Entry 2NQO (X-ray diffraction, 1.90 A resolution); this record covers chains A and B of the 4 polymer chains in the assembly.

== Chain A ==
Molecule: Gamma-glutamyltranspeptidase
Organism: Helicobacter pylori
Notes: EC 2.3.2.2; engineered mutation(s): Engineered N-terminal histidine tag
Reference sequence: O25743 (O25743_HELPY); residues 27-379 here = UniProt positions 27-379
Chain sequence (376 residues; each row starts with the number of its first residue):
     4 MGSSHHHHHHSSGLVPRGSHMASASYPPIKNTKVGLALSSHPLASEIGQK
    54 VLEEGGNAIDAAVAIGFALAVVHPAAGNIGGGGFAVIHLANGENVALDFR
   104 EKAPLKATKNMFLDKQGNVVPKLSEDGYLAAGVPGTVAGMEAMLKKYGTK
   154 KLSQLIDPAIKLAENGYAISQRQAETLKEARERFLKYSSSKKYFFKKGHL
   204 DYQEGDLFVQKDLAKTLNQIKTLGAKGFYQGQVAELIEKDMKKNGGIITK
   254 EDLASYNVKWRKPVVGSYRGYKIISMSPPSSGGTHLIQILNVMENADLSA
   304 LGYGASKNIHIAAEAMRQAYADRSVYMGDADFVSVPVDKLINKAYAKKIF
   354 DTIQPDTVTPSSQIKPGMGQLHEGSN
Unresolved in the structure: 4-28, 376-379
Construct notes: cloning artifact (4-26)

== Chain B ==
Molecule: Gamma-glutamyltranspeptidase
Organism: Helicobacter pylori
Notes: EC 2.3.2.2
Reference sequence: O25743 (O25743_HELPY); residue numbers follow UniProt; this construct covers 380-567
Chain sequence (188 residues; row label = number of the first residue in the row):
   380 TTHYSVADRWGNAVSVTYTINASYGSAASIDGAGFLLNNEMDDFSIKPGN
   430 PNLYGLVGGDANAIEANKRPLSSMSPTIVLKNNKVFLVVGSPGGSRIITT
   480 VLQVISNVIDYNMNISEAVSAPRFHMQWLPDELRIEKFGMPADVKDNLTK
   530 MGYQIVTKPVMGDVNAIQVLPKTKGSVFYGSTDPRKEF
Unresolved in the structure: 566-567

== How chain A and chain B interact ==
Contacting residue pairs (332):
  Tyr29(A) with Ser495(B), hydrogen bond (backbone-side chain)
  Pro31(A) with Ile494(B), hydrophobic; Ser495(B); Gly559(B)
  Ile32(A) with Phe557(B); Tyr558(B); Gly559(B), hydrogen bond (backbone-backbone)
  Lys33(A) with Phe557(B)
  Asn34(A) with Val556(B); Phe557(B), hydrogen bond (backbone-backbone)
  Thr35(A) with Ser555(B); Val556(B)
  Lys36(A) with Arg388(B)
  Val37(A) with Ala386(B); Asp387(B); Arg388(B)
  Gly38(A) with Ala386(B); Phe557(B)
  Leu39(A) with Ser384(B); Val385(B); Ala386(B), hydrogen bond (backbone-backbone); Ile546(B); Phe557(B); Tyr558(B); Gly559(B)
  Ala40(A) with Ser384(B)
  Leu41(A) with Tyr383(B); Ser384(B), hydrogen bond (backbone-backbone); Asn544(B); Ala545(B); Gly559(B); Ser560(B)
  Ser42(A) with Tyr383(B); Asn544(B)
  Ser43(A) with Thr381(B); Asp542(B), hydrogen bond; Asn544(B), hydrogen bond
  Leu55(A) with Arg388(B)
  Gly58(A) with Trp389(B)
  Gly59(A) with Trp389(B)
  Asn60(A) with Asp387(B); Trp389(B); Asn391(B)
  Ala61(A) with Val385(B); Asp387(B), hydrogen bond (backbone-side chain); Asn391(B); Val393(B), hydrophobic
  Ile62(A) with Val393(B), hydrophobic
  Ala64(A) with Val385(B), hydrophobic
  Ala65(A) with Tyr383(B), hydrogen bond (backbone-side chain); Val393(B), hydrophobic
  Ile68(A) with Tyr383(B), hydrophobic
  Gly69(A) with Tyr383(B); Tyr397(B), hydrogen bond (backbone-side chain)
  Leu72(A) with Tyr383(B), hydrophobic; Tyr397(B)
  Ala73(A) with Tyr397(B)
  His76(A) with Thr381(B); Lys565(B)
  Pro77(A) with Ile399(B); Tyr403(B); Leu415(B)
  Ala78(A) with Ile399(B); Ala401(B); Ser402(B); Tyr403(B), hydrogen bond (backbone-backbone)
  Ala79(A) with Thr380(B); Thr381(B); Thr398(B); Ile399(B)
  Gly80(A) with Tyr397(B)
  Asn81(A) with Tyr397(B), hydrogen bond (backbone-side chain); Thr398(B), hydrogen bond (side chain-backbone); Ile399(B)
  Ile82(A) with Phe414(B), hydrophobic
  Gly83(A) with Ile399(B); Phe414(B); Leu415(B); Asn417(B), hydrogen bond (backbone-side chain)
  Gly84(A) with Thr398(B); Ile399(B); Asn417(B)
  Gly85(A) with Tyr397(B); Thr398(B), hydrogen bond (backbone-backbone)
  Gly86(A) with Thr396(B); Tyr397(B)
  Phe87(A) with Ser394(B); Val395(B); Thr396(B), hydrogen bond (backbone-backbone); Ser451(B); Met453(B), hydrophobic; Pro455(B), hydrophobic
  Ala88(A) with Ser394(B); Val395(B), hydrophobic
  Val89(A) with Ala392(B); Val393(B); Ser394(B), hydrogen bond (backbone-backbone); Pro455(B); Ile457(B)
  Ile90(A) with Ala392(B); Val393(B), hydrophobic; Ile457(B)
  His91(A) with Gly390(B); Asn391(B); Ala392(B), hydrogen bond (backbone-backbone); Ile457(B); Leu459(B); Asn462(B); Val464(B)
  Leu92(A) with Asn391(B)
  Ala93(A) with Trp389(B); Asn391(B), hydrogen bond (backbone-side chain)
  Asn97(A) with Leu459(B)
  Asp101(A) with Arg448(B), salt bridge
  Phe102(A) with Tyr397(B), hydrophobic
  Arg103(A) with Glu419(B), salt bridge; Asp422(B), salt bridge; Arg448(B), hydrogen bond (backbone-side chain); Pro449(B), hydrogen bond (side chain-backbone); Leu450(B), hydrogen bond (side chain-backbone); Ser451(B); Met453(B)
  Glu104(A) with Asn417(B), hydrogen bond; Glu419(B); Arg448(B); Pro449(B)
  Lys105(A) with Asn446(B); Lys447(B); Arg448(B)
  Ala106(A) with Phe423(B), hydrophobic; Glu444(B); Asn446(B), hydrogen bond (backbone-backbone); Lys447(B), hydrogen bond (backbone-backbone)
  Pro107(A) with Ala445(B); Asn446(B)
  Leu108(A) with Ala445(B); Asn446(B)
  Ala110(A) with Ala445(B)
  Thr111(A) with Ile443(B)
  Lys112(A) with Ile443(B)
  Met114(A) with Met420(B), hydrophobic; Ile443(B), hydrophobic
  Phe115(A) with Met420(B), hydrophobic; Ile425(B), hydrophobic; Ile443(B), hydrophobic
  Leu116(A) with Ile425(B)
  Gly120(A) with Lys426(B), hydrogen bond (backbone-side chain)
  Asn121(A) with Lys426(B)
  Val122(A) with Ile425(B), hydrophobic; Lys426(B); Asn429(B)
  Ser127(A) with Asn418(B); Asp421(B), hydrogen bond; Ile425(B)
  Glu128(A) with Gly404(B); Ser405(B); Asn418(B), hydrogen bond (backbone-side chain); Asp421(B); Leu432(B)
  Asp129(A) with Ser405(B)
  Gly130(A) with Ser405(B), hydrogen bond (backbone-backbone)
  Tyr131(A) with Ala407(B), hydrophobic; Ser408(B), hydrogen bond (side chain-backbone); Leu416(B), hydrophobic
  Ala133(A) with Asn417(B); Asn418(B); Glu419(B), hydrogen bond (backbone-backbone); Met420(B), hydrogen bond (backbone-backbone)
  Ala134(A) with Asn417(B); Met420(B)
  Gly135(A) with Asn417(B), hydrogen bond (backbone-side chain)
  Pro137(A) with Asn417(B)
  Thr139(A) with Tyr397(B)
  Met143(A) with Tyr383(B)
  Arg175(A) with Lys565(B)
  Thr179(A) with Tyr403(B), hydrogen bond
  Leu180(A) with Tyr403(B)
  Ala183(A) with Tyr403(B), hydrophobic
  Arg186(A) with Ser402(B), hydrogen bond (side chain-backbone); Gly404(B), hydrogen bond (side chain-backbone); Ser405(B); Ala406(B)
  Phe187(A) with Tyr403(B), hydrophobic; Ala406(B); Leu415(B), hydrophobic
  Tyr190(A) with Ser405(B); Ala406(B); Ala407(B), hydrophobic
  Ser192(A) with Ser408(B), hydrogen bond (side chain-backbone); Asp410(B)
  Ser193(A) with Ala406(B), hydrogen bond (side chain-backbone); Ala407(B); Ser408(B), hydrogen bond; Leu415(B)
  Lys195(A) with Asp410(B), salt bridge
  Tyr196(A) with Ser408(B); Ile409(B); Asp410(B); Gly411(B), hydrogen bond (side chain-backbone); Ala412(B); Gly413(B), hydrogen bond (side chain-backbone)
  Phe197(A) with Ser408(B); Leu415(B), hydrophobic
  Asp215(A) with Gly411(B); Ala412(B); Gly413(B)
  Leu216(A) with Ala412(B); Gly413(B); Phe414(B), hydrophobic
  Thr219(A) with Ala412(B), hydrogen bond (side chain-backbone)
  Phe231(A) with Phe414(B), hydrophobic
  Leu239(A) with Ile409(B); Asp410(B); Gly411(B); Ala412(B)
  Ile240(A) with Ile409(B), hydrophobic
  Asp243(A) with Ser408(B); Ile409(B); Asp410(B), hydrogen bond (side chain-backbone)
  Met244(A) with Leu416(B), hydrophobic
  Tyr259(A) with Arg448(B), hydrogen bond
  Asn260(A) with Arg448(B), hydrogen bond (backbone-side chain)
  Lys262(A) with Arg448(B)
  Arg264(A) with Arg448(B)
  Tyr271(A) with Ile488(B), hydrophobic; Asp489(B), hydrogen bond
  Arg272(A) with Asp489(B), salt bridge
  Gly273(A) with Lys460(B)
  Tyr274(A) with Val458(B), hydrophobic; Leu459(B); Lys460(B); Phe465(B), hydrophobic; Ile488(B), hydrophobic
  Lys275(A) with Ile457(B); Val458(B); Leu459(B), hydrogen bond (backbone-backbone)
  Ile276(A) with Ile457(B)
  Ile277(A) with Thr456(B); Ile457(B), hydrogen bond (backbone-backbone)
  Ser278(A) with Ser454(B); Pro455(B), hydrogen bond (side chain-backbone); Thr456(B), hydrogen bond
  Met279(A) with Pro455(B)
  Pro282(A) with Arg448(B); Pro449(B); Leu450(B); Ser451(B), hydrogen bond (backbone-backbone)
  Ser283(A) with Ser451(B), hydrogen bond (side chain-backbone); Ser452(B); Met453(B), hydrogen bond (side chain-backbone)
  Ser284(A) with Leu450(B); Ser451(B), hydrogen bond (backbone-backbone); Ser452(B); Ile477(B)
  Gly285(A) with Ser451(B); Ser452(B); Met453(B); Ser454(B); Ile477(B)
  Leu289(A) with Thr456(B); Ile477(B); Leu481(B), hydrophobic
  Ile292(A) with Leu481(B), hydrophobic
  Met296(A) with Leu481(B), hydrophobic; Ser485(B)
  Leu301(A) with Asp489(B); Tyr490(B)
  Ser302(A) with Asp489(B)
  Gly305(A) with Tyr490(B)
  Tyr306(A) with Asn486(B); Tyr490(B); Met492(B), hydrophobic; Ala500(B), hydrophobic; Pro501(B), hydrogen bond (side chain-backbone)
  Gly307(A) with Val523(B)
  Ser309(A) with Asn526(B); Leu527(B); Met530(B)
  Asn311(A) with Tyr490(B), hydrogen bond
  Ile312(A) with Phe503(B), hydrophobic; Met519(B), hydrophobic
  His313(A) with Met530(B); Tyr532(B), hydrogen bond
  Ala315(A) with Phe503(B), hydrophobic
  Ala316(A) with Met505(B); Tyr532(B)
  Glu317(A) with Tyr532(B), hydrogen bond
  Met319(A) with Thr478(B); Phe503(B), hydrophobic; Met505(B)
  Arg320(A) with Met505(B); Trp507(B); Asp510(B), salt bridge; Tyr532(B)
  Tyr323(A) with Ser474(B), hydrogen bond (side chain-backbone); Ile477(B); Thr478(B); His504(B); Met505(B); Gln506(B); Trp507(B), hydrophobic
  Ala324(A) with Trp507(B), hydrophobic
  Arg326(A) with Leu435(B); Leu450(B); Ser451(B); Ser452(B), hydrogen bond
  Ser327(A) with Val436(B); Gly437(B); Gly438(B); Trp507(B)
  Val328(A) with Ala440(B)
  Met330(A) with Ala440(B); Asn441(B); Leu450(B), hydrophobic
  Gly331(A) with Ala440(B); Leu450(B)
  Asp332(A) with Lys447(B); Arg448(B), hydrogen bond (side chain-backbone)
  Phe335(A) with Glu444(B); Ala445(B); Asn446(B); Lys447(B)
  Val336(A) with Ala440(B)
  Asp359(A) with Met530(B)
  Thr360(A) with Met530(B)
  Val361(A) with Met530(B), hydrogen bond (backbone-backbone); Gly531(B); Tyr532(B)
  Pro363(A) with Asp510(B)
  Ser364(A) with Trp507(B), hydrogen bond (side chain-backbone); Asp510(B), hydrogen bond (backbone-side chain)
  Ile367(A) with Trp507(B)
Other interface residues (no listed pair), chain A (154 interface residues in all): Leu132, Met146, Gln176, Gln213, Asp255, Gly286, His288, Leu293, Tyr329, Asp334, Pro358
Other interface residues (no listed pair), chain B (120 interface residues in all): His382, Val480, Ile484, Asn493, Leu508, Leu512, Gly518, Lys529, Thr561

== In short ==
154 residues of chain A and 120 residues of chain B are in contact; the contacts include 64 hydrogen bonds and
6 salt bridges. Polar pairs include Asp101(A)-Arg448(B), Arg103(A)-Glu419(B) and Arg103(A)-Asp422(B).
Here chain A is Gamma-glutamyltranspeptidase and chain B is Gamma-glutamyltranspeptidase, both from
Helicobacter pylori. Entry 2NQO (Crystal Structure of Helicobacter pylori gamma-Glutamyltranspeptidase) was
determined by X-ray diffraction.
